9MXW - chains A and B of the 3 polymer chains in the assembly; structure by X-ray diffraction, 2.87 A resolution.

Chain A (and B):
Name: de novo protein with intramolecular isopeptide bond dnIPB-1
Source organism: synthetic construct
Notes: chain B of this document is another copy of the same molecule, construct and numbering; everything in this record applies to it too
Amino-acid sequence (111 residues; row label = number of the first residue in the row):
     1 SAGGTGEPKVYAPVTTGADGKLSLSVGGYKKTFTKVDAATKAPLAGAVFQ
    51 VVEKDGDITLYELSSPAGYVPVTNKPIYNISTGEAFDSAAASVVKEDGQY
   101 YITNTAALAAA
Unresolved in the structure: 1-5, 109-111 (chain B: 1-6)

Interface between chain A and chain B:
Contacting residue pairs (23):
  Ala-12(A) / Leu-108(B)  hydrophobic
  Pro-13(A) / Thr-105(B)
  Pro-13(A) / Ala-106(B)
  Pro-13(A) / Ala-107(B)
  Pro-13(A) / Leu-108(B)  hydrogen bond (backbone-backbone)
  Val-14(A) / Leu-108(B)
  Val-14(A) / Ala-109(B)
  Val-14(A) / Ala-110(B)  hydrophobic
  Thr-15(A) / Ala-107(B)
  Thr-15(A) / Leu-108(B)  hydrogen bond (backbone-backbone)
  Thr-15(A) / Ala-109(B)
  Thr-15(A) / Ala-110(B)  hydrogen bond (backbone-backbone)
  Thr-16(A) / Ala-110(B)
  Asp-19(A) / Ala-111(B)
  Lys-21(A) / Ala-110(B)
  Lys-21(A) / Ala-111(B)
  Leu-22(A) / Ala-110(B)  hydrophobic
  Ser-23(A) / Ala-110(B)  hydrogen bond (backbone-backbone)
  Ser-23(A) / Ala-111(B)
  Gly-46(A) / Pro-71(B)
  Val-48(A) / Val-70(B)  hydrophobic
  Val-48(A) / Pro-71(B)
  Ala-67(A) / Thr-73(B)

In short:
Chain A and chain B form an interface of 12 and 10 residues respectively, with 4 hydrogen bonds. Backbone
hydrogen bonds pair Pro-13(A)/Leu-108(B), Thr-15(A)/Leu-108(B) and Thr-15(A)/Ala-110(B).
Chain A and chain B are both de novo protein with intramolecular isopeptide bond dnIPB-1 (synthetic
construct); the structure, Computationally Designed protein with isopeptide bond dnIPB-1, was determined by
X-ray diffraction (same publication as 9MXX).
